PDB entry 1UA0 | X-ray diffraction, 2.10 A resolution | chains B and A of the 3 polymer chains in the assembly

Chain B:
Molecule: DNA primer strand
Sequence (10 nucleotides; each row starts with the number of its first residue):
    20 AGGGATGGTG
Not modelled in the structure: 20

Chain A:
Name: DNA polymerase I
Source organism: Geobacillus stearothermophilus
Notes: EC 2.7.7.7; fragment: analogous to the E. coli klenow fragment
Chain sequence (580 residues; each row starts with the number of its first residue):
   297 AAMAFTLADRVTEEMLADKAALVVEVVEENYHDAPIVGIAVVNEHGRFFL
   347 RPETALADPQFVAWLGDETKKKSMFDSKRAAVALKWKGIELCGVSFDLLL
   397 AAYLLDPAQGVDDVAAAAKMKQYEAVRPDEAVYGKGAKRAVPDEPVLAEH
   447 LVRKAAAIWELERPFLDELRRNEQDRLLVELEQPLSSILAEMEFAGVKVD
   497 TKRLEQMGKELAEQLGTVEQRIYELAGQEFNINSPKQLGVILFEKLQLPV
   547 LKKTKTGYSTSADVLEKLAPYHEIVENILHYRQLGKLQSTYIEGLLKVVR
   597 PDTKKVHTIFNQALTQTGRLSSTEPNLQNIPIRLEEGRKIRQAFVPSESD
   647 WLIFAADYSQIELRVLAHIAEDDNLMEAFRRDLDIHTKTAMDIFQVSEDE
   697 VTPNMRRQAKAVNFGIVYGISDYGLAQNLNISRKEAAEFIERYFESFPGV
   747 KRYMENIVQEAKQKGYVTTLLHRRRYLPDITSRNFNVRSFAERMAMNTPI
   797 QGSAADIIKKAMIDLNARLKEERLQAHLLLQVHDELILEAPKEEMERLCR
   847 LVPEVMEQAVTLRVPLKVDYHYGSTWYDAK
Residues lining bound ligands: 2-aminofluorene (AF): Gln-704, Ala-707, Val-708, Gly-711, Ile-716, Leu-721, Ala-732, Phe-735, Ile-736
Reported in the primary citation:
  - binding site for DNA template strand with aminofluorene adduct: Gln-797
  - binding site for DNA primer strand (chain B): Arg-615

How chain B and chain A interact:
Contacting residue pairs (30):
  DG23(B) / Thr-552(A)  hydrogen bond to the phosphate
  DA24(B) / Thr-550(A)  hydrogen bond to the phosphate
  DA24(B) / Lys-551(A)  hydrogen bond to the phosphate
  DA24(B) / Thr-552(A)  hydrogen bond to the phosphate
  DT25(B) / Ser-555(A)  phosphate contact
  DT25(B) / Thr-556(A)  hydrogen bond to the phosphate
  DT25(B) / Ser-557(A)  hydrogen bond to the phosphate
  DT25(B) / Arg-578(A)  hydrogen bond to the phosphate
  DG26(B) / Ser-557(A)  phosphate contact
  DG26(B) / Ala-558(A)  hydrogen bond to the phosphate
  DG26(B) / Arg-578(A)  salt bridge to the phosphate
  DG26(B) / Lys-582(A)  hydrogen bond to the base
  DG27(B) / Lys-582(A)  sugar contact
  DG27(B) / Tyr-587(A)  hydrogen bond to the sugar
  DG27(B) / Asn-625(A)  hydrogen bond to the base
  DG27(B) / Pro-627(A)  phosphate contact
  DT28(B) / Gln-624(A)  sugar contact
  DT28(B) / Asn-625(A)  sugar contact
  DT28(B) / Ile-626(A)  sugar contact
  DT28(B) / Pro-627(A)  phosphate contact
  DT28(B) / Ile-628(A)  hydrogen bond to the phosphate
  DT28(B) / Arg-629(A)  salt bridge to the phosphate
  DG29(B) / Arg-615(A)  hydrogen bond to the base
  DG29(B) / Ile-628(A)  phosphate contact
  DG29(B) / Arg-629(A)  salt bridge to the phosphate
  DG29(B) / Tyr-714(A)  base contact
  DG29(B) / Gln-797(A)  base contact
  DG29(B) / Val-828(A)  phosphate contact
  DG29(B) / His-829(A)  sugar contact
  DG29(B) / Asp-830(A)  hydrogen bond to the phosphate
Other interface residues (no listed pair), chain A (27 interface residues in all): Pro-531, Tyr-554, Asn-622, Leu-630, Arg-637

Overview:
7 residues of chain B and 27 residues of chain A are in contact; the contacts include 14 hydrogen bonds and 3
salt bridges. Among the polar pairs are DG26(B)/Lys-582(A), DG27(B)/Asn-625(A) and DG29(B)/Arg-615(A). From
the paper: a binding site for DNA template strand with aminofluorene adduct at Gln-797(A); a binding site for
DNA primer strand (chain B) at Arg-615(A).
Chain B is DNA primer strand and chain A is DNA polymerase I (Geobacillus stearothermophilus); the structure,
Aminofluorene DNA adduct at the pre-insertion site of a DNA polymerase, was determined by X-ray diffraction
(same publication as 1UA1).
